PDB entry 5GN0 | X-ray diffraction, 2.90 A resolution | chains A and E

== Chain A ==
Protein: Transcriptional enhancer factor TEF-3
From: Mus musculus
Reference sequence: Q62296 (TEAD4_MOUSE); numbering as in UniProt (aligned over 210-427)
Sequence (225 residues; numbered 203 to 427; the number before each row is that of its first residue):
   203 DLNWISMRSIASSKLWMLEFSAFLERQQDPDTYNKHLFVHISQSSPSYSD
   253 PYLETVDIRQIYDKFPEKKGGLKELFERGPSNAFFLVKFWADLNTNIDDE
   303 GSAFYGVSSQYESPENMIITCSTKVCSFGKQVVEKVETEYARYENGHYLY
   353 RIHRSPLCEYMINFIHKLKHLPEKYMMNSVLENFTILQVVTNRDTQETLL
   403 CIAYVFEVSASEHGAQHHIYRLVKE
Not modelled in the structure: 203, 426-427
Differences from the reference sequence: expression tag (203-209)

== Chain E ==
Protein: WW domain-containing transcription regulator protein 1
From: Mus musculus
Reference sequence: Q9EPK5 (WWTR1_MOUSE); residues 24-57 here = UniProt positions 24-57
Sequence (35 residues; numbered 23 to 57; the number before each row is that of its first residue):
    23 PLDTDLEALFNSVMNPKPSSWRKKILPESFFKEPD
Not modelled in the structure: 23-25
Differences from the reference sequence: expression tag (23)
Swiss-Prot annotation at these positions:
  - cross-link: Lys46 (Glycyl lysine isopeptide (Lys-Gly) (interchain with G-Cter in ubiquitin))

== How chain A and chain E interact ==
Contacting residue pairs - 25 pairs, chain A then chain E:
  Glu256(A) - Pro49(E)
  Glu256(A) - Ser51(E)  hydrogen bond
  Val258(A) - Pro49(E)
  Gln262(A) - Lys46(E)
  Gln262(A) - Ile47(E)  hydrogen bond (side chain-backbone)
  Asp265(A) - Ser41(E)  hydrogen bond
  Asp265(A) - Lys46(E)
  Lys266(A) - Trp43(E)
  Lys290(A) - Phe52(E)  hydrogen bond (side chain-backbone)
  Lys290(A) - Phe53(E)
  Trp292(A) - Phe52(E)
  Trp292(A) - Glu55(E)
  Trp292(A) - Pro56(E)
  Glu384(A) - Trp43(E)  hydrogen bond (backbone-side chain)
  Asn385(A) - Pro40(E)
  Val407(A) - Trp43(E)  hydrophobic
  Ser411(A) - Glu55(E)  hydrogen bond
  Ala412(A) - Glu55(E)  hydrogen bond (backbone-side chain)
  Gln418(A) - Glu55(E)
  Gln418(A) - Pro56(E)
  Gln418(A) - Asp57(E)
  His420(A) - Ser51(E)
  Tyr422(A) - Pro49(E)  hydrophobic
  Tyr422(A) - Ser51(E)
  Tyr422(A) - Phe52(E)
Also at the interface, not in a pair above, chain A (18 interface residues in all): Glu409, Ser413, His419
Also at the interface, not in a pair above, chain E (14 interface residues in all): Leu48, Lys54
The authors on this interface:
  - residue pairs: Trp43(E)-Glu384(A) (hydrogen bond), Lys46(E)-Asp265(A), Ser51(E)-Tyr422(A), Ser51(E)-Glu256(A) (hydrogen bond), Phe52(E)-Lys290(A), Pro56(E)-Gln418(A)
  - interface residues, chain A: Lys290(A), Trp292(A), Val407(A)
  - interface residues, chain E: Trp43(E), Leu48(E), Phe52(E), Phe53(E)

== Summary ==
18 residues of chain A face 14 of chain E across their interface, with 7 hydrogen bonds. Among the polar pairs
are Glu256(A)-Ser51(E), Gln262(A)-Ile47(E) and Asp265(A)-Ser41(E). The paper describes hydrogen bonds between
Trp43(E) and Glu384(A) and Ser51(E) and Glu256(A); contacts between Lys46(E) and Asp265(A), Ser51(E) and
Tyr422(A) and Phe52(E) and Lys290(A) among others. The paper reports interface residues Lys290(A), Trp292(A)
and Trp43(E) among others.
Chain A is Transcriptional enhancer factor TEF-3 and chain E is WW domain-containing transcription regulator
protein 1, both from Mus musculus; the structure, Structure of TAZ-TEAD complex, was determined by X-ray
diffraction.
